Entry 7USF (electron microscopy, 3.50 A resolution); this record covers chains A and B of the 7 polymer chains in the assembly.

# Chain A (and B)
Molecule: Integrase
From: Mouse mammary tumor virus
Notes: chain B of this document is another copy of the same molecule, construct and numbering; everything in this record applies to it too
Reference sequence: O56220 (O56220_MMTV); residues 1-319 here correspond to UniProt positions 1437-1755 (UniProt number = residue number + 1436)
Sequence (319 residues; row label = number of the first residue in the row):
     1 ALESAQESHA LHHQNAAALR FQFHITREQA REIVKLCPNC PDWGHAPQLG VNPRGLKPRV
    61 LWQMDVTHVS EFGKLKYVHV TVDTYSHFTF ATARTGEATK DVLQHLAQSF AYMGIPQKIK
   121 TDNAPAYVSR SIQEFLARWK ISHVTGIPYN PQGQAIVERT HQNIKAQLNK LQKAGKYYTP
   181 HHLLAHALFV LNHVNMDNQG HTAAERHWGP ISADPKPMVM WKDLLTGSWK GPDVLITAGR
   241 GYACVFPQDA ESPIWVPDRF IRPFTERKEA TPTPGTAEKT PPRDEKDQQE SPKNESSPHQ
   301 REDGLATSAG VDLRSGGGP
Unresolved in the structure: 266-319 (chain B: 42-54, 266-319)
Sequence notes: engineered mutation Ser252 (Thr1688 in O56220)
Metal / ion sites: Zn2+: His9, His13, Cys37, Cys40; Ca2+: Asp65, Asp122 (shared with 1 residue of chain J)
What the authors report for this chain:
  - binding site for vDNA strand (non-transferred): Gln48, Val51, Pro53, Trp255
  - binding site for vDNA-tDNA strand (transferred): Pro151, Gln152, Arg159, Gln162, Arg240
  - catalytic residues: Asp65, Asp122, Glu158
  - self-association interface (contacts with another copy of this molecule); pairs are residue here / residue on that copy: Asp223-Arg240 (salt bridge)
  - mutagenesis - R27A/R31A: abolished catalytic activity
  - mutagenesis - R159E, W255A: abolished catalytic activity on strand transfer
  - mutagenesis - P125T, Y149G, D223A, D223R: decreased catalytic activity on c.i.
  - mutagenesis - D223A (30- to 40-fold), D223R (30- to 40-fold): increased catalytic activity on h.s. integration
  - mutagenesis - P125D, P125T, Y149G, D223R, W255A: decreased catalytic activity (3'-processing)
  - mutagenesis - R159E: abolished catalytic activity (3'-processing)

# Interface between chain A and chain B
Pairs across the interface (63; chain A residue first):
  Leu56(A) with Pro253(B)
  Lys57(A) with Phe246(B); Gln248(B), hydrogen bond (side chain-backbone)
  Lys100(A) with Tyr178(B)
  Leu103(A) with His182(B)
  Gln104(A) with Thr179(B), hydrogen bond; His182(B)
  Ala107(A) with His182(B)
  Phe110(A) with Phe189(B); His193(B)
  Ala111(A) with Tyr112(B), hydrogen bond (backbone-side chain); Ala185(B); Phe189(B), hydrophobic; His193(B)
  Tyr112(A) with Ala111(B), hydrogen bond (side chain-backbone); Tyr112(B), hydrophobic
  Met113(A) with His193(B), hydrogen bond (backbone-side chain)
  Gly114(A) with Phe189(B)
  Ile115(A) with Phe189(B), hydrophobic
  Gln117(A) with Asp249(B); Ala250(B); Glu251(B)
  Arg138(A) with Leu11(B); Lys176(B)
  Trp139(A) with His12(B); His186(B); Phe189(B), hydrophobic
  Tyr178(A) with Lys100(B); Leu103(B), hydrophobic; Gln104(B)
  Thr179(A) with Gln104(B), hydrogen bond
  His182(A) with Ala107(B)
  Ala185(A) with Gln108(B); Ala111(B)
  His186(A) with Trp139(B)
  Phe189(A) with Phe110(B); Ala111(B), hydrophobic; Gly114(B); Ile115(B), hydrophobic; Trp139(B), hydrophobic
  His193(A) with Phe110(B); Ala111(B), hydrogen bond (side chain-backbone); Met113(B), hydrogen bond (side chain-backbone); Trp208(B)
  Ala204(A) with Trp208(B), hydrophobic
  Trp208(A) with His193(B); Trp208(B); Pro210(B)
  Pro210(A) with Pro210(B)
  Ile211(A) with Lys216(B)
  Lys216(A) with Ile236(B)
  Met218(A) with Arg240(B)
  Pro232(A) with Arg240(B)
  Val234(A) with Thr237(B)
  Phe246(A) with Cys244(B), hydrophobic; Pro253(B); Trp255(B)
  Pro247(A) with Trp255(B), hydrogen bond (backbone-side chain)
  Gln248(A) with Arg240(B), hydrogen bond; Tyr242(B); Trp255(B)
  Pro253(A) with Ser252(B); Pro253(B)
Interface residues without a listed pair, chain A (42 interface residues in all): Val60, Gln108, Lys118, His181, Gly209, Ile236, Ala250, Glu251
Interface residues without a listed pair, chain B (41 interface residues in all): His181, Ala204, Gly239

# In short
42 residues of chain A face 41 of chain B across their interface; the contacts include 10 hydrogen bonds.
Polar pairs include Lys57(A)-Gln248(B), Gln104(A)-Thr179(B) and Ala111(A)-Tyr112(B). From the paper: catalytic
residues Asp65(A), Asp122(A) and Glu158(A); P125D, P125T and Y149G of chain A, among others, reduce catalytic
activity (3'-processing); 8 substitutions were tested in all.
Chain A and chain B are both Integrase (Mouse mammary tumor virus); the structure, Mouse mammary tumor virus
strand transfer complex intasome, was determined by electron microscopy together with 7UT1 from the same
study.
